PDB entry 6UMW | X-ray diffraction, 1.98 A resolution | chain A

[Chain A]
Molecule: Ephrin type-B receptor 1
From: Homo sapiens
Notes: EC 2.7.10.1; fragment: kinase domain
UniProt: P54762 (EPHB1_HUMAN); residue numbers follow UniProt; this construct covers 602-896
Sequence (301 residues; row label = number of the first residue in the row):
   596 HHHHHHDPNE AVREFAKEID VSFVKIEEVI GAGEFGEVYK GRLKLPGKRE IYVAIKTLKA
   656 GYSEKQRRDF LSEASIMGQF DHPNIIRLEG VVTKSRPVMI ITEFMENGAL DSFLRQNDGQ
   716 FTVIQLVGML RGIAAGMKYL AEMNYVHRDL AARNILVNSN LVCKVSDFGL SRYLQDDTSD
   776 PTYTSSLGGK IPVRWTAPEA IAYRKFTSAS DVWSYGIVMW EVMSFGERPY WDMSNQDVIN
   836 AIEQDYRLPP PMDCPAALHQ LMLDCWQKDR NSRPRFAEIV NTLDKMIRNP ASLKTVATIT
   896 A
Not modelled in the structure: 596-610, 764-785, 890-896
Differences from the reference sequence: expression tag (596-601)
Modified / non-standard residues: Tyr-647 (O-phosphotyrosine; PTR)
Small-molecule neighbours: 7-chlorotetracycline (CTC): Ile-625, Val-633, Ala-649, Lys-651, Glu-668, Met-672, Ile-681, Ile-695, Thr-697, Glu-698, Phe-699, Met-700, Glu-701, Gly-703, Ala-704, Leu-751, Ser-761, Asp-762, Phe-763
Swiss-Prot annotation at these positions:
  - active site: Asp-744 (Proton acceptor)
  - binding site (ATP): Ile-625 to Val-633, Lys-651
  - natural variant: Ser-707 (S707T: In an ovarian undifferentiated carcinoma sample), Ile-719 (I719V: In a gastric adenocarcinoma sample), Arg-743 (R743Q: In a gastric adenocarcinoma sample)
  - mutagenesis: Lys-651 (K651R: Kinase-dead mutant. Unable to autophosphorylate, to interact with SH2 domain-containing interactors, to activate the MAPK/ERK and JUN signaling cascades. Not ubiquitinated by CBL), Tyr-778 (Y778F: Loss of interaction with SHC1)
What the authors report for this chain:
  - binding site for 7-chlorotetracycline: Ile-625, Val-633, Thr-697, Glu-698, Phe-699, Met-700, Leu-751

[Overview]
Ligands of chain A: 7-chlorotetracycline. From UniProt: active-site residue Asp-744, 10 ATP-binding residues
and 2 mutagenesis sites. From the paper: a binding site for 7-chlorotetracycline at Ile-625, Val-633 and
Thr-697 among others.
Chain A is Ephrin type-B receptor 1 (Homo sapiens); the structure, Crystal structure of hEphB1 bound with
chlortetracycline, was determined by X-ray diffraction (same publication as 7KPL and 7KPM).
